6H1O - chain A; structure by X-ray diffraction, 1.73 A resolution.

# Chain A
Protein: Bifunctional cytochrome P450/NADPH--P450 reductase
Source organism: Bacillus megaterium
Notes: EC 1.14.14.1, 1.6.2.4
UniProtKB: P14779 (CPXB_BACMB); residues 1-457 here correspond to UniProt positions 2-458 (UniProt number = residue number + 1)
Sequence (457 residues; row label = number of the first residue in the row):
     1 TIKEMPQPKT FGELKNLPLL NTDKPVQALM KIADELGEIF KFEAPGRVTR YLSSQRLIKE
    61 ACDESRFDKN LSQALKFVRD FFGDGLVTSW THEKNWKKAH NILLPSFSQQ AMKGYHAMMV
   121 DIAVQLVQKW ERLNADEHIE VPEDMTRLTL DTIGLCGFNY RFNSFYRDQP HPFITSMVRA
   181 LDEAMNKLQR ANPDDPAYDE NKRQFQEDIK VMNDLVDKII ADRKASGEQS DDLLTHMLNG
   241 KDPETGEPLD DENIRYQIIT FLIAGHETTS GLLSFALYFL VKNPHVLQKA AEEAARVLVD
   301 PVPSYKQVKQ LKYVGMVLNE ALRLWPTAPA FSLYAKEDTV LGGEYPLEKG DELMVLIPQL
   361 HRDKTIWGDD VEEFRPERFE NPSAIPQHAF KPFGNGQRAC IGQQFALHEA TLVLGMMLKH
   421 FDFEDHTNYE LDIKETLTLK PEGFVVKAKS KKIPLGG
Unresolved in the structure: 1
Sequence notes: engineered mutation Phe-82 (Ala83 in P14779), Val-87 (Phe88 in P14779)
Bound ions: heme Fe: Cys-400 (together with Voriconazole)
Residues lining bound ligands:
  - heme (HEM): Lys-69, Leu-75, Leu-86, Val-87, Trp-96, Phe-107, Ile-153, Phe-261, Ala-264, Gly-265, Thr-268, Thr-269, Leu-272, Leu-322, Thr-327, Ala-328, Phe-331, Pro-392, Phe-393, Gly-394, Arg-398, Ala-399, Cys-400, Ile-401, Gly-402, Phe-405, Ala-406
  - Voriconazole (VOR): Leu-75, Val-78, Phe-82, Val-87, Thr-88, Met-177, Leu-181, Thr-260, Ile-263, Ala-264, Glu-267, Thr-268, Leu-437, Thr-438
UniProt features mapped onto this chain:
  - binding site ((9Z)-hexadecenoate): Tyr-51
  - binding site (heme): Cys-400
  - site: Thr-268 (Important for catalytic activity)
Reported in the primary citation:
  - binding site for Voriconazole: Ala-264, Glu-267, Thr-268, Leu-437
  - conformationally variable residues (loop rearrangement): Glu-267, Leu-437

# Summary
Chain A binds heme and Voriconazole. Curated annotation (UniProt) lists (9Z)-hexadecenoate-binding residue
Tyr-51 and heme-binding residue Cys-400. The paper reports a binding site for Voriconazole at Ala-264, Glu-267
and Thr-268 among others; conformational variability at Glu-267 and Leu-437.
Chain A is Bifunctional cytochrome P450/NADPH--P450 reductase (Bacillus megaterium); the structure, Structure
of the BM3 heme domain in complex with voriconazole, was determined by X-ray diffraction together with 6H1L,
6H1S and 6H1T from the same study.
